8AGR - chain A; structure by X-ray diffraction, 1.86 A resolution.

Chain A:
Name: Beta-lactamase family protein
From: Lactiplantibacillus plantarum
Notes: EC 3.4.16.4
UniProt: A0A0P7JVD2 (A0A0P7JVD2_LACPN); residues 34-397 here correspond to UniProt positions 28-391 (UniProt number = residue number - 6)
Chain sequence (374 residues; row label = number of the first residue in the row):
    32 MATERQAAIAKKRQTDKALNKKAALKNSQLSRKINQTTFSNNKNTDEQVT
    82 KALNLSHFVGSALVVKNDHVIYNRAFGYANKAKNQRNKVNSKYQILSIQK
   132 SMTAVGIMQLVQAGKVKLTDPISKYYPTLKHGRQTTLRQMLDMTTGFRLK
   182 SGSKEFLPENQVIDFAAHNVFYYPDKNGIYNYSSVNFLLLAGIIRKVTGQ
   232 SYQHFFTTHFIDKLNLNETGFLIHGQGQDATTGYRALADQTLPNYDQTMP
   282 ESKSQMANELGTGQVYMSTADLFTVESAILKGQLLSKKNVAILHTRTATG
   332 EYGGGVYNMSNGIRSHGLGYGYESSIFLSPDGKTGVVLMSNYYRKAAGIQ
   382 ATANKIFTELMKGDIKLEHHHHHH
Disordered / not traced: 32-71, 394-405
Construct notes: initiating methionine (32); expression tag (33, 398-405)
From the paper describing this entry:
  - catalytic residues: Ser128, Tyr213
  - catalytic residues: Lys131 (proposed by the authors, not directly observed)

Overview:
The paper reports catalytic residues Ser128, Tyr213 and Lys131.
Chain A is Beta-lactamase family protein (Lactiplantibacillus plantarum); the structure, Crystal structure of
DltE from L. plantarum, apo form, was determined by X-ray diffraction, deposited together with 8AIK and 8AJI.
